Entry 6RUO (electron microscopy, 3.50 A resolution); this record covers chains A and T of the 20 polymer chains in the assembly.

# Chain A
Protein: DNA-directed RNA polymerase I subunit RPA190
Organism: Saccharomyces cerevisiae
Notes: EC 2.7.7.6
UniProt: P10964 (RPA1_YEAST); residue numbers follow UniProt; this construct covers 1-1664
Chain sequence (1664 residues; each row starts with the number of its first residue):
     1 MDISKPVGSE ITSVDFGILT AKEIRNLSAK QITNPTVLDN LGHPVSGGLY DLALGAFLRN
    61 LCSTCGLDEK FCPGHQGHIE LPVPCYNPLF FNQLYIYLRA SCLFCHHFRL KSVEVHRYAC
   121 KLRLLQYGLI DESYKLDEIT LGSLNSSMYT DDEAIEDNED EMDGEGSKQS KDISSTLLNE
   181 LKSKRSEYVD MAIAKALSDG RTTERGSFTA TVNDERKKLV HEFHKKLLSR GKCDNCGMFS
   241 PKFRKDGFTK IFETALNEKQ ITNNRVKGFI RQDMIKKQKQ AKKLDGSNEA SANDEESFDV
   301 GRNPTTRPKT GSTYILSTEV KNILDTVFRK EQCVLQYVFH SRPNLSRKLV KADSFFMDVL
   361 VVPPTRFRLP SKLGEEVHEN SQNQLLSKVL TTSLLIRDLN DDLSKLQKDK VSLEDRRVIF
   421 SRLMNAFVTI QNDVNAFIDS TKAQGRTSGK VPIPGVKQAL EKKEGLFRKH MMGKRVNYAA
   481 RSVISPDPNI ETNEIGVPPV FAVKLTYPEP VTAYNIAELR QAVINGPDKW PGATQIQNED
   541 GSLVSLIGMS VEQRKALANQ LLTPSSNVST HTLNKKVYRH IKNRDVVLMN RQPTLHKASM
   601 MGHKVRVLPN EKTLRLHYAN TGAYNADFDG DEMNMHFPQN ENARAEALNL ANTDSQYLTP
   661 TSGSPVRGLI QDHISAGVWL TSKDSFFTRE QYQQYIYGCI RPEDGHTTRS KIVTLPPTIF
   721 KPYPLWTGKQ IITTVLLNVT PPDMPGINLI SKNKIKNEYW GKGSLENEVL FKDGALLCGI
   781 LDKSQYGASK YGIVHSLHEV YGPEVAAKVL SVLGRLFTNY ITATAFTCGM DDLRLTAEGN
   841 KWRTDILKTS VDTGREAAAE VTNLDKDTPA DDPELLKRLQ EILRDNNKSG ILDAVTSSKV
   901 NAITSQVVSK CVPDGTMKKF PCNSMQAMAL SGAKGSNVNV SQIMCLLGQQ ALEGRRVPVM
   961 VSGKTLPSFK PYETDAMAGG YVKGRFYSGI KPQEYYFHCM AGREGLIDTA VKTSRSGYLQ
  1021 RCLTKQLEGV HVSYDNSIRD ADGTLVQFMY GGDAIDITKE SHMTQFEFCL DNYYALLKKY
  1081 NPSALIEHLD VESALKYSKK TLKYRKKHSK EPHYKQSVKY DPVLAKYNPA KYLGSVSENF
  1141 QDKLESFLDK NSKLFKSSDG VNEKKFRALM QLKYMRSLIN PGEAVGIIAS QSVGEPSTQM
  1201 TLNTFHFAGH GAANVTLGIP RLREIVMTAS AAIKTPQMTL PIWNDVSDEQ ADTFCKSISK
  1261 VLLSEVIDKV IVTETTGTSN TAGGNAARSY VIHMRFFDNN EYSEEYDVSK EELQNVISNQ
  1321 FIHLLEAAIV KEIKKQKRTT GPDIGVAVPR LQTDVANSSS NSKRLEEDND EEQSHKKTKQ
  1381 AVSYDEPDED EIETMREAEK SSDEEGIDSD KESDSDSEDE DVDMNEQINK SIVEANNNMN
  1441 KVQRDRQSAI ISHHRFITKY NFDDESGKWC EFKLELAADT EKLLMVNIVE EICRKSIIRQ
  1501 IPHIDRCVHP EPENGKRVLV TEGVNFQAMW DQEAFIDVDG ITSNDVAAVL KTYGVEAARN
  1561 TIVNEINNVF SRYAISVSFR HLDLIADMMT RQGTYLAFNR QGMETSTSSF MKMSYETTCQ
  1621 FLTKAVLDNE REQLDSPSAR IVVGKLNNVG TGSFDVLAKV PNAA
Not modelled in the structure: 1-2, 142-171, 271-308, 407-416, 1154-1159, 1206-1213, 1277-1286, 1339-1432, 1664
Bound ions: Zn2+ site 1: Cys-62, Cys-65, His-75; Zn2+ site 2: Cys-105, Cys-233, Cys-236
UniProt features mapped onto this chain:
  - region: Pro-992 to Glu-1004 (Bridging helix)
  - binding site (Zn(2+)): Cys-62, Cys-65, Cys-72, His-75, Cys-102, Cys-105, Cys-233, Cys-236
  - binding site (Mg(2+)): Asp-627, Asp-629, Asp-631
  - modified residue (Phosphoserine): Ser-889, Ser-1636

# Chain T
Molecule: Template strand
Organism: synthetic construct
Sequence (70 nucleotides; each row starts with the number of its first residue):
     1 GTCTTCAACT GCTTTCGCAT GAAGTACCTC CCAACTACTT TTCCTCACAC TTGTACTCCA
    61 TGACTAAACC
Not modelled in the structure: 1-7, 24-26, 61-70

# How chain A and chain T interact
Pairs across the interface (9; chain A residue first):
  Gln-592(A) / DA19(T)  base contact
  Thr-1013(A) / DC18(T)  base contact
  Ser-1014(A) / DC18(T)  sugar contact
  Gly-1017(A) / DC18(T)  sugar contact
  Gly-1017(A) / DA19(T)  phosphate contact
  Tyr-1018(A) / DG17(T)  phosphate contact
  Glu-1616(A) / DC16(T)  phosphate contact
  Thr-1617(A) / DT15(T)  phosphate contact
  Thr-1617(A) / DC16(T)  hydrogen bond to the phosphate
Other interface residues (no listed pair), chain A (13 interface residues in all): Lys-463, Arg-468, Arg-481, Pro-593, Glu-632, Arg-1600
Other interface residues (no listed pair), chain T (7 interface residues in all): DT20, DG21

# Overview
13 residues of chain A face 7 of chain T across their interface; the contacts include 1 hydrogen bond. Its one
hydrogen-bonded contact is Thr-1617(A)/DC16(T). From UniProt: 8 Zn2+-binding residues and 3 Mg2+-binding
residues on chain A.
Here chain A is DNA-directed RNA polymerase I subunit RPA190 (Saccharomyces cerevisiae) and chain T is
Template strand (synthetic construct). Entry 6RUO (RNA Polymerase I Open Complex conformation 1) was
determined by electron microscopy together with 6RQH, 6RQL, 6RQT, 6RRD, 6RUI and 6RWE from the same study.
